Entry 6OEP (electron microscopy, 3.70 A resolution); this record covers chains C and J of the 8 polymer chains in the assembly.

# Chain C
Name: V(D)J recombination-activating protein 1
From: Mus musculus
Notes: EC 3.1.-.-, 2.3.2.27
UniProtKB: P15919 (RAG1_MOUSE); numbering as in UniProt (aligned over 1-1040)
Chain sequence (1040 residues; each row starts with the number of its first residue):
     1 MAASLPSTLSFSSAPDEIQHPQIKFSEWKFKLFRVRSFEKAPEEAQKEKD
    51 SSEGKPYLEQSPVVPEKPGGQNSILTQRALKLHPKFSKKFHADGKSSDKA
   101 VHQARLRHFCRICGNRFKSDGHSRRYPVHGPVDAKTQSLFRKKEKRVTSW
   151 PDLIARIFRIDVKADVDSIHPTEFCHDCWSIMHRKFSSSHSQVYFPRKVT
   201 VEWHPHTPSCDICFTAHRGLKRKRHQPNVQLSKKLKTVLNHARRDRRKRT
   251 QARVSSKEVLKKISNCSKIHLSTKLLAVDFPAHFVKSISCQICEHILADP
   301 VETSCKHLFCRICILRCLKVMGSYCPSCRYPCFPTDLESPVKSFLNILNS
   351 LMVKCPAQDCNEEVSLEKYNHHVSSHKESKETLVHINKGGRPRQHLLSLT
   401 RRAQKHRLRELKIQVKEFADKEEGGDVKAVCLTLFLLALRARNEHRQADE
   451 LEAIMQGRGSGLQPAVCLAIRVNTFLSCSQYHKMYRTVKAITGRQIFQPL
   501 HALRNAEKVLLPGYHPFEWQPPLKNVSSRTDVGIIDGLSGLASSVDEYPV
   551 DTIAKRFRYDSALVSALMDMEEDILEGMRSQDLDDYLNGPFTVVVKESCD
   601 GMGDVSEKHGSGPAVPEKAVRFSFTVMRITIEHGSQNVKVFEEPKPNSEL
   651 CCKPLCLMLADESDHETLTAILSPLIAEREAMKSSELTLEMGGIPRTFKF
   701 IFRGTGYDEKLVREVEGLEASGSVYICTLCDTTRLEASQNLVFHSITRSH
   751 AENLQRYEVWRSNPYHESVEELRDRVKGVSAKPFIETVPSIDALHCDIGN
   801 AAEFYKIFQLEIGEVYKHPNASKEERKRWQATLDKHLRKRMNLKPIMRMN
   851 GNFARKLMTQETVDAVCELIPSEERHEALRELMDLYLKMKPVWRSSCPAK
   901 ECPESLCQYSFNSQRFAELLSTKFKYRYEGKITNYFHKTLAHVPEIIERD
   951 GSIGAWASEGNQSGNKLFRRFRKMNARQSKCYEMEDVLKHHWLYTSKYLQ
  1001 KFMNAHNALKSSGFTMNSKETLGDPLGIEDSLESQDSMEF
Disordered / not traced: 1-394, 959-960, 1009-1040
Differences from the reference sequence: engineered mutation Gln962 (Glu in P15919)
UniProt features mapped onto this chain:
  - zinc finger: Cys290 to Arg329 (RING-type), Leu351 to Lys380 (RAG1-type)
  - DNA-binding region: Gly389 to Gln456 (NBD)
  - binding site (Zn(2+)): Cys266, His270, Cys290, Cys293, His295, Cys305, His307, Cys310, Cys313, Cys325, Cys328, Cys355, Cys360, His372, His376
  - binding site (a divalent metal cation): Asp600, Asp708
  - site: Trp893 (Essential for DNA hairpin formation, participates in base-stacking interactions near the cleavage site)
  - cross-link: Lys233 (Glycyl lysine isopeptide (Lys-Gly) (interchain with G-Cter in ubiquitin))
  - mutagenesis: Lys233 (K233M: Abolishes autoubiquitination), His307 (H307A: Displays lower E3 ligase activity and affects the joining step of V(D)J recombination), Cys325 (C325G: Loss of E3 ligase activity and affects the joining step of V(D)J recombination), Arg391 (R391A: Defects in converting nicked products to hairpins; R391L: Impairs DNA-binding and hairpin formation while maintaining some nicking activity), Arg393 (R393A: Impairs DNA-binding and hairpin formation while maintaining some nicking activity), Arg401 (R401A: Allows robust hairpin activity), Arg402 (R402A: Defects in converting nicked products to hairpins), Lys405 (K405A: Reduced hairpin activity), His406 (H406A: Allows robust hairpin activity), Arg407 (R407A: Impairs DNA-binding and reduces hairpin formation without affecting nicking activity), Asn443 (N443A: Impairs DNA-binding; when associated with A-445), His445 (H445A: Impairs DNA-binding; when associated with A-443), 22 further mutagenesis entries in UniProt
Ion coordination: Ca2+ near Asp600 (its only coordinating residue here); Zn2+: Cys727, Cys730, His937, His942
Reported in the primary citation:
  - mutagenesis - E962Q: abolished catalytic activity (citing earlier work)
  - mutagenesis - R848A: increased catalytic activity

# Chain J
Molecule: 61-nt DNA strand
Sequence (61 nucleotides; numbered -3 to 57; the number before each row is that of its first residue; numbers below 1 keep their minus sign (DC-3 is residue -3)):
    -3 CCTGGATCTGGCCTGTCTTACACAGTGATGCAAATCAAGTGTGAAGCCAG
    47 ACAAAAACCCG
Disordered / not traced: -3 to 0

# Interface between chain C and chain J
Pairs across the interface (14; chain C residue first):
  Leu437(C) with DC44(J), phosphate contact
  Arg440(C) with DC43(J), salt bridge to the phosphate
  Ala441(C) with DC43(J), phosphate contact; DC44(J), phosphate contact
  Asn443(C) with DG42(J), base contact; DC43(J), sugar contact
  His445(C) with DG42(J), phosphate contact; DC43(J), hydrogen bond to the phosphate
  Ile846(C) with DA16(J), phosphate contact; DC17(J), phosphate contact
  Asn850(C) with DC17(J), sugar contact; DA18(J), hydrogen bond to the phosphate
  Asn852(C) with DA18(J), hydrogen bond to the phosphate
  Lys966(C) with DG21(J), salt bridge to the phosphate
Interface residues without a listed pair, chain C (10 interface residues in all): Gly722
Interface residues without a listed pair, chain J (8 interface residues in all): DT10

# Overview
10 residues of chain C and 8 residues of chain J are in contact; the contacts include 3 hydrogen bonds and 2
salt bridges. Polar contacts include His445(C)-DC43(J), Asn850(C)-DA18(J) and Asn852(C)-DA18(J). The paper
reports that E962Q of chain C abolishes catalytic activity; R848A of chain C increases catalytic activity.
Here chain C is V(D)J recombination-activating protein 1 (Mus musculus) and chain J is a 61-nt DNA strand.
Entry 6OEP (Cryo-EM structure of mouse RAG1/2 12RSS-NFC/23RSS-PRC complex (DNA1)) was determined by electron
microscopy together with 6OEM, 6OEN, 6OEO, 6OEQ, 6OER and 6V0V from the same study.
